5DIG - chains B and D of the 4 polymer chains in the assembly; structure by X-ray diffraction, 2.24 A resolution.

== Chain B ==
Name: Estrogen receptor
Source organism: Homo sapiens
Notes: fragment: ligand-binding domain
UniProtKB: P03372 (ESR1_HUMAN); residues 298-554 here = UniProt positions 298-554
Chain sequence (257 residues; each row starts with the number of its first residue):
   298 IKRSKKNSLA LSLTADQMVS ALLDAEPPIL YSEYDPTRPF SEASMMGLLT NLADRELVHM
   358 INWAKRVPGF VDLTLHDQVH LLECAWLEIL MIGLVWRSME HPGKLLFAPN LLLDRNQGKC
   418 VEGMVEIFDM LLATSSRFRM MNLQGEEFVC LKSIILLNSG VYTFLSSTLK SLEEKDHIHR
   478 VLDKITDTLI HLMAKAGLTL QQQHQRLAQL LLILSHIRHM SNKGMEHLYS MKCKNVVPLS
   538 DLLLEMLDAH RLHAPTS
Not modelled in the structure: 298-304, 462-464, 550-554
Differences from the reference sequence: engineered mutation Ser537 (Tyr in P03372)
Ligand contacts: 5CE ((1S,3aR,5S,7aS)-5-[4-hydroxy-2-(trifluoromethyl)phenyl]-7a-methyloctahydro-1H-inden-1-ol): Met343, Leu346, Thr347, Leu349, Ala350, Glu353, Leu384, Leu387, Met388, Leu391, Arg394, Phe404, Met421, Ile424, Leu428, Gly521, His524, Leu525

== Chain D ==
Name: Nuclear receptor coactivator 2
Notes: fragment: Nuclear receptor-interacting peptide
UniProtKB: Q15596 (NCOA2_HUMAN); residues 686-699 here = UniProt positions 686-699
Chain sequence (14 residues; row label = number of the first residue in the row):
   686 KHKILHRLLQ DSSS
Not modelled in the structure: 686, 697-699

== Interface between chain B and chain D ==
Pairs across the interface - 21 pairs, chain B then chain D:
  Ile358(B) - Leu690(D)  hydrophobic
  Ile358(B) - Leu693(D)  hydrophobic
  Ile358(B) - Leu694(D)  hydrophobic
  Asn359(B) - Asp696(D)
  Lys362(B) - Leu694(D)  hydrogen bond (side chain-backbone)
  Leu372(B) - His691(D)
  Leu372(B) - Leu694(D)  hydrophobic
  Leu372(B) - Gln695(D)
  Gln375(B) - Leu694(D)
  Val376(B) - Leu690(D)
  Val376(B) - His691(D)
  Val376(B) - Leu694(D)  hydrophobic
  Leu379(B) - Leu694(D)  hydrophobic
  Glu380(B) - Lys688(D)  salt bridge
  Glu380(B) - Leu690(D)
  Asp538(B) - Ile689(D)
  Leu539(B) - Ile689(D)
  Leu539(B) - Leu693(D)  hydrophobic
  Glu542(B) - Lys688(D)  hydrogen bond (backbone-side chain)
  Glu542(B) - Ile689(D)  hydrogen bond (side chain-backbone)
  Met543(B) - Leu690(D)  hydrophobic
Also at the interface, not in a pair above, chain B (14 interface residues in all): Phe367, Ala546

== Overview ==
The interface between chain B and chain D involves 14 residues on one side and 8 on the other, with 3 hydrogen
bonds and 1 salt bridge. Polar pairs include Glu380(B)-Lys688(D), Lys362(B)-Leu694(D) and Glu542(B)-Lys688(D).
Bound to chain B: compound 5CE.
Chain B is Estrogen receptor (Homo sapiens) and chain D is Nuclear receptor coactivator 2; the structure,
Crystal Structure of the ER-alpha Ligand-binding Domain in complex with a trifluoromethyl-substituted A-CD
ring estrogen derivative ..., was determined by X-ray diffraction (same publication as 4ZN7, 4ZNH, 4ZNS, 4ZNT,
4ZNU, 4ZNV and 50 further entries).
